1NHH - chain A; structure by X-ray diffraction, 2.40 A resolution.

Chain A:
Molecule: DNA mismatch repair protein mutL
Organism: Escherichia coli K12
Notes: fragment: N-terminal 40KD ATPase fragment (LN40)
Reference sequence: Q8XDN4 (MUTL_ECO57); residue numbers follow UniProt; this construct covers 1-331
Sequence (333 residues; each row starts with the number of its first residue; note: 1 number in that range is skipped by the numbering (no residue carries it; nothing is unmodelled there); numbers below 1 keep their minus sign (Ser-2 is residue -2)):
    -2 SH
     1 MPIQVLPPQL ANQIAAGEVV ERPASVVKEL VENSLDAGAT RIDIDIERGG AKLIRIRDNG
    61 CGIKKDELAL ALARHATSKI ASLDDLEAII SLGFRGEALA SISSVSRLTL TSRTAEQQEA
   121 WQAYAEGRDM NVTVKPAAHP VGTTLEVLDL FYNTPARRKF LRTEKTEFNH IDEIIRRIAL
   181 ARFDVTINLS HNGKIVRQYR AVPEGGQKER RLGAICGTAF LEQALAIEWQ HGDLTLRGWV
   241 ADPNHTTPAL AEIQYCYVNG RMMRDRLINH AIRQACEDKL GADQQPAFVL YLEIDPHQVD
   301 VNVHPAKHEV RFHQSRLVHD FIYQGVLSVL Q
Not modelled in the structure: 204-206, 282-283
Sequence notes: expression tag (-2 to -1)
Metal / ion sites: Mg2+: Asn33 (together with AMP-PNP); rubidium ion: Leu70, Ala71, Ala73, Ala76, Gly96 (together with AMP-PNP)
Small-molecule neighbours: AMP-PNP (ANP; phosphoaminophosphonic acid-adenylate ester): Ile3, Glu29, Asn33, Ser34, Ala37, Asp58, Gly62, Ile63, Ala71, Ala76, Thr77, Ser78, Lys79, Gly93, Phe94, Arg95, Gly96, Glu97, Ala98, Leu99, Thr143, Leu145, Lys307

Summary:
Ligands of chain A: AMP-PNP. The rubidium ion site is built by Leu70, Ala71, Ala73, Ala76 and Gly96.
Chain A is DNA mismatch repair protein mutL (Escherichia coli K12); the structure, Crystal structure of
N-terminal 40KD MutL protein (LN40) complex with ADPnP and one Rubidium, was determined by X-ray diffraction
(same publication as 1NHI and 1NHJ).
